PDB entry 7ON0 | X-ray diffraction, 1.46 A resolution | chains AAA and AaA

== Chain AAA ==
Name: DarT domain-containing protein
From: Thermus sp. 2.9
UniProtKB: A0A0B0SG80 (A0A0B0SG80_9DEIN); residues 1-209 here = UniProt positions 1-209
Amino-acid sequence (210 residues; each row starts with the number of its first residue; numbering starts at 0):
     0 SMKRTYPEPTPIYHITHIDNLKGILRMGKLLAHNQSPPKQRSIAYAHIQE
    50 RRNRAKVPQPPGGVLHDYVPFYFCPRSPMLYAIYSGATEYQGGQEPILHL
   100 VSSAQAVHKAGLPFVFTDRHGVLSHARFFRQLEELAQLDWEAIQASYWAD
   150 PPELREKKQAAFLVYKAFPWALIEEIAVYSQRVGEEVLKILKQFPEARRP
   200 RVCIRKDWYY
Disordered / not traced: 0
Sequence notes: expression tag (0); engineered mutation Ala160 (Glu in A0A0B0SG80)
Residues lining bound ligands: Adenosine-5-Diphosphoribose (AR6; [(2R,3S,4R,5R)-5-(6-aminopurin-9-yl)-3,4-dihydroxy-oxolan-2-yl]methyl [hydroxy-[[(2R,3S,4R,5S)-3,4,5-trihydroxyoxolan-2-yl]methoxy]phosphoryl] hydrogen phosphate): His13, Ile14, Thr15, Asn19, Gly22, Ile23, Met26, Lys28, Leu29, Leu30, His32, Pro36, Pro37, Lys38, Arg40, Ala43, Tyr44, Ile47, Gln48, Arg51, His65, Pro69, Met78
Swiss-Prot annotation at these positions:
  - DNA-binding region: Tyr44 to Arg50, Arg75 to Tyr80, Ser145 to Ala148, Arg154 to Gln158
  - region: Ser35 to Arg53 (NAD(+)-binding element)
  - active site: Arg51 (Proton acceptor)
  - binding site (NAD(+)): His13 to Thr15, Gly22, Leu30, Arg51
  - site: Arg154 (Specifically recognizes first thymidine of consensus sequence 5'-TGTC-3')
  - mutagenesis: Arg154 (R154W: No longer toxic in vivo, no longer ADP-ribosylates ssDNA)
What the authors report for this chain:
  - catalytic residues: Arg51, Tyr71, Met78 (proposed by the authors, not directly observed)
  - mutagenesis - R51A, R51K: abolished catalytic activity

== Chain AaA ==
Molecule: 5-nt DNA strand
Sequence (5 nucleotides; row label = number of the first residue in the row):
   301 ATGTC

== How chain AAA and chain AaA interact ==
Contacting residue pairs (32):
  Ala43(AAA) with DT304(AaA), base contact
  Tyr44(AAA) with DG303(AaA), sugar contact; DT304(AaA), hydrogen bond to the phosphate; DC305(AaA), base contact
  His46(AAA) with DC305(AaA), hydrogen bond to the base
  Ile47(AAA) with DT304(AaA), sugar contact; DC305(AaA), sugar contact
  Arg50(AAA) with DC305(AaA), hydrogen bond to the phosphate
  Arg75(AAA) with DT302(AaA), hydrogen bond to the base
  Pro77(AAA) with DT304(AaA), sugar contact
  Met78(AAA) with DT304(AaA), sugar contact
  Tyr80(AAA) with DT302(AaA), hydrogen bond to the phosphate; DG303(AaA), sugar contact
  Ala81(AAA) with DG303(AaA), sugar contact; DT304(AaA), base contact
  Ser84(AAA) with DG303(AaA), sugar contact
  Ala86(AAA) with DG303(AaA), base contact
  Thr87(AAA) with DT304(AaA), base contact
  His119(AAA) with DT304(AaA), hydrogen bond to the base; DC305(AaA), sugar contact
  Leu122(AAA) with DC305(AaA), phosphate contact
  Ser145(AAA) with DT302(AaA), hydrogen bond to the base
  Tyr146(AAA) with DA301(AaA), stacking on the base; DT302(AaA), base contact
  Trp147(AAA) with DT302(AaA), hydrogen bond to the base
  Ala148(AAA) with DT302(AaA), hydrogen bond to the base
  Arg154(AAA) with DG303(AaA), salt bridge to the phosphate; DT304(AaA), salt bridge to the phosphate; DC305(AaA), salt bridge to the phosphate
  Gln158(AAA) with DT304(AaA), phosphate contact; DC305(AaA), hydrogen bond to the phosphate
  Tyr209(AAA) with DT302(AaA), base contact
Also at the interface, not in a pair above, chain AAA (24 interface residues in all): Ile42, Tyr71

== Overview ==
Chain AAA and chain AaA form an interface of 24 and 5 residues respectively, with 10 hydrogen bonds, 3 salt
bridges and 1 aromatic stacking contact. Polar contacts include His46(AAA)-DC305(AaA), Arg75(AAA)-DT302(AaA)
and His119(AAA)-DT304(AaA). Ligands of chain AAA: Adenosine-5-Diphosphoribose. From the paper: catalytic
residues Arg51(AAA), Tyr71(AAA) and Met78(AAA); R51A and R51K of chain AAA abolish catalytic activity.
Chain AAA is DarT domain-containing protein (Thermus sp. 2.9) and chain AaA is a 5-nt DNA strand; the
structure, Thermus sp. 2.9 DarT in complex with ADP-ribosylated ssDNA, was determined by X-ray diffraction,
deposited together with 7OMY and 7OMZ.
